Entry 6G8M (X-ray diffraction, 2.70 A resolution); this record covers chains O and U of the 28 polymer chains in the assembly.

[Chain O]
Molecule: Proteasome subunit alpha type-2
Organism: Saccharomyces cerevisiae (strain ATCC 204508 / S288c)
Notes: EC 3.4.25.1
Reference sequence: P23639 (PSA2_YEAST); residue numbers follow UniProt; this construct covers 1-250
Sequence (250 residues; row label = number of the first residue in the row):
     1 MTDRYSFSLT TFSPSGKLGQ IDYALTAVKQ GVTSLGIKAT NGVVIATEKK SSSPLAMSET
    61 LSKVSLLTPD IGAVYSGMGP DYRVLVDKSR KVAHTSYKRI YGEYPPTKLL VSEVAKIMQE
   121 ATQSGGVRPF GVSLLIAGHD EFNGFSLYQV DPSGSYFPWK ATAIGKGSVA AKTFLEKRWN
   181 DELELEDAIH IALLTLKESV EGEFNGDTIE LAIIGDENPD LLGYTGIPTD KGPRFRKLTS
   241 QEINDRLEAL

[Chain U]
Molecule: Proteasome subunit alpha type-1
Organism: Saccharomyces cerevisiae (strain ATCC 204508 / S288c)
Notes: EC 3.4.25.1
Reference sequence: P21243 (PSA1_YEAST); residues -8 to 243 here correspond to UniProt positions 1-252 (UniProt number = residue number + 9)
Sequence (252 residues; each row starts with the number of its first residue; numbers below 1 keep their minus sign (Met-8 is residue -8)):
    -8 MSGAAAASAA GYDRHITIFS PEGRLYQVEY AFKATNQTNI NSLAVRGKDC TVVISQKKVP
    52 DKLLDPTTVS YIFCISRTIG MVVNGPIPDA RNAALRAKAE AAEFRYKYGY DMPCDVLAKR
   112 MANLSQIYTQ RAYMRPLGVI LTFVSVDEEL GPSIYKTDPA GYYVGYKATA TGPKQQEITT
   172 NLENHFKKSK IDHINEESWE KVVEFAITHM IDALGTEFSK NDLEVGVATK DKFFTLSAEN
   232 IEERLVAIAE QD
Unresolved in the structure: -8 to 1, 243

[Chain O / chain U interface]
Residue-residue contacts - 67 pairs, chain O then chain U:
  Asp3(O) - Tyr124(U)
  Tyr5(O) - Ile7(U)
  Tyr5(O) - Ala123(U)  hydrophobic
  Tyr5(O) - Tyr124(U)  hydrophobic
  Leu9(O) - Ile9(U)  hydrophobic
  Leu9(O) - Ala123(U)  hydrophobic
  Gln20(O) - Ile9(U)
  Gln20(O) - Phe10(U)  hydrogen bond (side chain-backbone)
  Tyr23(O) - Phe10(U)  hydrophobic
  Tyr23(O) - Ser11(U)
  Tyr23(O) - Pro12(U)  hydrophobic
  Tyr23(O) - Gly14(U)
  Ala24(O) - Phe10(U)  hydrophobic
  Thr26(O) - Pro12(U)
  Thr26(O) - Glu13(U)
  Ala27(O) - Gly14(U)
  Ser52(O) - Tyr153(U)  hydrogen bond
  Ser53(O) - Thr170(U)
  Pro54(O) - Lys158(U)
  Pro54(O) - Glu174(U)
  Leu55(O) - Tyr157(U)
  Leu55(O) - Lys158(U)  hydrogen bond (backbone-backbone)
  Leu55(O) - Ala159(U)
  Leu55(O) - Thr170(U)
  Leu55(O) - Leu173(U)  hydrophobic
  Leu55(O) - Glu174(U)
  Leu55(O) - Phe177(U)  hydrophobic
  Ala56(O) - Val155(U)  hydrophobic
  Ala56(O) - Gly156(U)
  Ala56(O) - Tyr157(U)  hydrophobic
  Met57(O) - Arg37(U)
  Met57(O) - Val155(U)
  Met57(O) - Gly156(U)  hydrogen bond (backbone-backbone)
  Met57(O) - Tyr157(U)
  Met57(O) - Lys158(U)
  Thr60(O) - Tyr146(U)
  Thr60(O) - Val155(U)
  Thr60(O) - Gly156(U)  hydrogen bond (side chain-backbone)
  Leu61(O) - Tyr153(U)  hydrophobic
  Leu61(O) - Val155(U)  hydrophobic
  Met78(O) - Phe10(U)  hydrophobic
  Met78(O) - Leu16(U)  hydrophobic
  Pro80(O) - Gln117(U)
  Pro80(O) - Ala151(U)
  Pro80(O) - Gly152(U)
  Pro80(O) - Tyr153(U)
  Asp81(O) - Gln117(U)
  Arg83(O) - Ala113(U)  hydrogen bond (side chain-backbone)
  Arg83(O) - Asn114(U)
  Arg83(O) - Gly152(U)  hydrogen bond (side chain-backbone)
  Arg83(O) - Tyr154(U)
  Val84(O) - Asn114(U)
  Val84(O) - Gln117(U)
  Asp87(O) - Lys110(U)  salt bridge
  Asp87(O) - Asn114(U)
  Gly126(O) - Arg122(U)
  Gly126(O) - Ala123(U)  hydrogen bond (backbone-backbone)
  Val127(O) - Gln121(U)
  Val127(O) - Arg122(U)
  Arg128(O) - Thr8(U)
  Arg128(O) - Phe10(U)
  Arg128(O) - Leu16(U)
  Arg128(O) - Thr120(U)  hydrogen bond (side chain-backbone)
  Arg128(O) - Gln121(U)  hydrogen bond (backbone-backbone)
  Pro129(O) - Phe10(U)
  Phe130(O) - Gln121(U)
  Gly131(O) - Phe10(U)
Also at the interface, not in a pair above, chain O (31 interface residues in all): Met1, Thr2, Ala121
Also at the interface, not in a pair above, chain U (34 interface residues in all): Thr160

[In short]
The interface between chain O and chain U involves 31 residues on one side and 34 on the other, with 10
hydrogen bonds and 1 salt bridge. Polar pairs include Asp87(O)-Lys110(U), Gln20(O)-Phe10(U) and
Ser52(O)-Tyr153(U).
Here chain O is Proteasome subunit alpha type-2 and chain U is Proteasome subunit alpha type-1, both from
Saccharomyces cerevisiae (strain ATCC 204508 / S288c). Entry 6G8M (Yeast 20S proteasome in complex with
Cystargolide B Derivative 1) was determined by X-ray diffraction (same publication as 6G7F and 6G8N).
